8YEF - chains A and K of the 7 polymer chains in the assembly; structure by electron microscopy, 4.30 A resolution (low resolution: residue-level contacts below are approximate; hydrogen-bond / salt-bridge calls are withheld).

# Chain A
Name: Heavy chain of F5-77
From: Homo sapiens
Chain sequence (120 residues; each row starts with the number of its first residue):
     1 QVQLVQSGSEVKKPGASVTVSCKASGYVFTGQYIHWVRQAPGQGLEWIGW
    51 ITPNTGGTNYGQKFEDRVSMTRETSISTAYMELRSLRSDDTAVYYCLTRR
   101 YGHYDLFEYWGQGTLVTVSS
Disulfide bonds: C22-C96

# Chain K
Name: Major capsid protein L1
From: Alphapapillomavirus 10
UniProtKB: P69898 (VL1_HPV6A); residues 12-460 here correspond to UniProt positions 19-467 (UniProt number = residue number + 7)
Chain sequence (449 residues; numbered 12 to 460; the number before each row is that of its first residue):
    12 KVVATDAYVTRTNIFYHASSSRLLAVGHPYFSIKRANKTVVPKVSGYQYR
    62 VFKVVLPDPNKFALPDSSLFDPTTQRLVWACTGLEVGRGQPLGVGVSGHP
   112 FLNKYDDVENSGSGGNPGQDNRVNVGMDYKQTQLCMVGCAPPLGEHWGKG
   162 KQCTNTPVQAGDCPPLELITSVIQDGDMVDTGFGAMNFADLQTNKSDVPI
   212 DICGTTCKYPDYLQMAADPYGDRLFFFLRKEQMFARHFFNRAGEVGEPVP
   262 DTLIIKGSGNRTSVGSSIYVNTPSGSLVSSEAQLFNKPYWLQKAQGHNNG
   312 ICWGNQLFVTVVDTTRSTNMTLCASVTTSSTYTNSDYKEYMRHVEEYDLQ
   362 FIFQLCSITLSAEVVAYIHTMNPSVLEDWNFGLSPPPNGTLEDTYRYVQS
   412 QAITCQKPTPEKEKPDPYKNLSFWEVNLKEKFSSELDQYPLGRKFLLQS
Disordered / not traced: 393-425
Differences from the reference sequence: conflict V376 (Met383 in P69898)

# Interface between chain A and chain K
Residue-residue contacts - 14 pairs, chain A then chain K:
  Y33(A) with G123(K); S124(K)
  W50(A) with G125(K); N271(K)
  T52(A) with S124(K)
  N54(A) with D117(K); S124(K)
  T55(A) with Y116(K); D117(K); N132(K)
  T58(A) with G126(K); N127(K)
  N59(A) with N127(K); N271(K)
Also at the interface, not in a pair above, chain A (9 interface residues in all): G56, G57
Also at the interface, not in a pair above, chain K (10 interface residues in all): D118
The authors on this interface:
  - epitope / paratope residues, chain A: Y33(A), N54(A)

# Summary
The interface between chain A and chain K involves 9 residues on one side and 10 on the other. From the paper:
epitope/paratope residues Y33(A) and N54(A).
Chain A is Heavy chain of F5-77 (Homo sapiens) and chain K is Major capsid protein L1 (Alphapapillomavirus
10); the structure, HPV6 L1 pentamer in complex with Fab F5-77, was determined by electron microscopy together
with 8YEG, 8YEH and 8YEI from the same study.
